PDB entry 3JUH | X-ray diffraction, 1.66 A resolution | chain A

Chain A:
Molecule: Casein kinase II subunit alpha
From: Homo sapiens
Notes: EC 2.7.11.1
UniProt: P68400 (CSK21_HUMAN); residues 1-335 here = UniProt positions 1-335
Sequence (335 residues; each row starts with the number of its first residue):
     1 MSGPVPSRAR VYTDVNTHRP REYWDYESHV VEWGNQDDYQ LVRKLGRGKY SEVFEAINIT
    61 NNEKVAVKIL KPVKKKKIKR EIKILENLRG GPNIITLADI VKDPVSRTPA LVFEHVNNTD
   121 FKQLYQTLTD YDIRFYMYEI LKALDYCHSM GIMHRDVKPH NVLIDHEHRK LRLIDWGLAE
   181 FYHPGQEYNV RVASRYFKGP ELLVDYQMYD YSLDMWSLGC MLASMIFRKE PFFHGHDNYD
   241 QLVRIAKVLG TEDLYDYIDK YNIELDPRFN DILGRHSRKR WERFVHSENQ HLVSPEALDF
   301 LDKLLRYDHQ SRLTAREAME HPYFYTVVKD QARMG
Unresolved in the structure: 1
Sequence notes: engineered mutation A66 (Val in P68400), L163 (Met in P68400)
Small-molecule neighbours: AMP-PNP (ANP; phosphoaminophosphonic acid-adenylate ester): L45, G46, R47, G48, K49, Y50, S51, V53, A66, K68, I95, F113, E114, H115, V116, N117, N118, T119, H160, N161, L163, I174, D175
Curated features (UniProtKB/Swiss-Prot):
  - region: Q36 to L41 (Interaction with beta subunit)
  - active site: D156 (Proton acceptor)
  - binding site (ATP): L45 to V53, K68

Summary:
Ligands of chain A: AMP-PNP. UniProt lists active-site residue D156 and 10 ATP-binding residues.
Chain A is Casein kinase II subunit alpha (Homo sapiens); the structure, Crystal structure of a mutant of
human protein kinase CK2alpha with altered cosubstrate specificity, was determined by X-ray diffraction
together with 1LP4, 1LPU and 1LR4 from the same study.
